Entry 4WH0 (X-ray diffraction, 2.56 A resolution); this record covers chains D and F of the 8 polymer chains in the assembly.

Chain D (and F):
Name: Putative hydrolase
From: Pseudomonas aeruginosa
Notes: chain F of this document is another copy of the same molecule, construct and numbering; everything in this record applies to it too
Reference sequence: Q02J38 (Q02J38_PSEAB); numbering as in UniProt (aligned over 2-205)
Sequence (205 residues; row label = number of the first residue in the row):
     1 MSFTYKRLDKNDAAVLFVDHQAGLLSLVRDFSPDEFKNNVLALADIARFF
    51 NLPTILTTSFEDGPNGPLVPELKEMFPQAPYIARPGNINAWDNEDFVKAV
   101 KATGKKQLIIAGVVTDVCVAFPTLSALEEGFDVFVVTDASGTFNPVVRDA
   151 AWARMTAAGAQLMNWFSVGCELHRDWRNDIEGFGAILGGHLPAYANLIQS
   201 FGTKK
Not modelled in the structure: 1, 204-205
Modified residues: Mse1 (selenomethionine); Mse75, Mse155, Mse163 (selenomethionine; parent Met); Cys118 (S-mercaptocysteine; CSS)
Sequence notes: initiating methionine (1)
What the authors report for this chain:
  - binding site for chloride ion: Gly86, Asn87, Asn93
  - post-translational modification sites: Cys118
  - catalytic residues: Cys118
  - catalytic residues: Asp19 (proposed by the authors, not directly observed)

Chain D / chain F interface:
Residue-residue contacts (32; chain D residue first):
  Ala22(D) - Asn196(F)
  Ala22(D) - Gln199(F)
  Ala22(D) - Ser200(F)
  Gly23(D) - Ser200(F)
  Leu25(D) - Asn196(F)
  Ser32(D) - Glu35(F)  hydrogen bond
  Pro33(D) - Pro192(F)
  Asp34(D) - Glu35(F)
  Asp34(D) - Asn38(F)  hydrogen bond
  Asp34(D) - His190(F)
  Asp34(D) - Pro192(F)
  Glu35(D) - Ser32(F)  hydrogen bond
  Glu35(D) - Asp34(F)
  Asn38(D) - Asp34(F)  hydrogen bond
  Pro67(D) - Gln199(F)
  Pro67(D) - Ser200(F)
  Leu68(D) - Gln199(F)  hydrogen bond (backbone-side chain)
  Val69(D) - Asn196(F)
  Val69(D) - Gln199(F)
  Pro70(D) - Gln199(F)
  Pro192(D) - Pro33(F)
  Pro192(D) - Asp34(F)
  Asn196(D) - Ala22(F)
  Asn196(D) - Leu25(F)
  Gln199(D) - Ala22(F)
  Gln199(D) - Pro67(F)
  Gln199(D) - Leu68(F)  hydrogen bond (side chain-backbone)
  Gln199(D) - Val69(F)
  Gln199(D) - Pro70(F)
  Ser200(D) - Ala22(F)
  Ser200(D) - Gly23(F)
  Thr203(D) - Pro67(F)
Other interface residues (no listed pair), chain D (22 interface residues in all): Lys37, Asn39, Gly66, Lys73, His190
Other interface residues (no listed pair), chain F (23 interface residues in all): Lys37, Asn39, Gly66, Lys73, Ala193, Thr203

Overview:
Chain D and chain F form an interface of 22 and 23 residues respectively, with 6 hydrogen bonds. Among the
polar pairs are Ser32(D)-Glu35(F), Asp34(D)-Asn38(F) and Leu68(D)-Gln199(F). The paper reports catalytic
residues Cys118(D) and Asp19(D); a binding site for chloride ion at Gly86(D), Asn87(D) and Asn93(D).
Both chains are Putative hydrolase (Pseudomonas aeruginosa). Entry 4WH0 (YcaC from Pseudomonas aeruginosa with
S-mercaptocysteine active site cysteine) was determined by X-ray diffraction, deposited together with 4WGF.
